PDB entry 9CE7 | electron microscopy, 2.72 A resolution | chains A and X of the 28 polymer chains in the assembly

Chain A:
Molecule: Proteasome subunit alpha
From: Mycobacterium tuberculosis
UniProtKB: P9WHU1 (PSA_MYCTU); numbering as in UniProt (aligned over 7-248)
Amino-acid sequence (243 residues; numbered 6 to 248; the number before each row is that of its first residue):
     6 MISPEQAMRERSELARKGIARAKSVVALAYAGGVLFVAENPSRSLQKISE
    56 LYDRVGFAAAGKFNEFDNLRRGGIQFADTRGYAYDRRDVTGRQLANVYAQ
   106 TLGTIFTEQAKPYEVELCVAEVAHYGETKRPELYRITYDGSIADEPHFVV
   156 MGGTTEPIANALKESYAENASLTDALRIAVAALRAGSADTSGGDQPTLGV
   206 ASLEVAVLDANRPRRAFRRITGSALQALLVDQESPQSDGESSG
Unresolved in the structure: 6-7, 191-202, 235-248
Construct notes: initiating methionine (6)
Swiss-Prot annotation at these positions:
  - modified residue (Phosphothreonine): Thr84, Thr178, Thr202
Reported in the primary citation:
  - allosteric site: Gln98
  - mutagenesis - Q98K (3-fold): decreased catalytic activity
  - mutagenesis - S17F: unchanged catalytic activity
  - mutagenesis - K52F: increased catalytic activity

Chain X:
Molecule: Proteasome subunit beta
From: Mycobacterium tuberculosis
Notes: EC 3.4.25.1
UniProtKB: P9WHT9 (PSB_MYCTU); residues 1-234 here correspond to UniProt positions 58-291 (UniProt number = residue number + 57)
Amino-acid sequence (234 residues; row label = number of the first residue in the row):
     1 TTIVALKYPGGVVMAGDRRSTQGNMISGRDVRKVYITDDYTATGIAGTAA
    51 VAVEFARLYAVELEHYEKLEGVPLTFAGKINRLAIMVRGNLAAAMQGLLA
   101 LPLLAGYDIHASDPQSAGRIVSFDAAGGWNIEEEGYQAVGSGSLFAKSSM
   151 KKLYSQVTDGDSGLRVAVEALYDAADDDSATGGPDLVRGIFPTAVIIDAD
   201 GAVDVPESRIAELARAIIESRSGADTFGSDGGEK
Unresolved in the structure: 223-234
Swiss-Prot annotation at these positions:
  - active site: Thr1 (Nucleophile)
  - site: Thr1 (Covalent link with the inhibitor MLN-273)
Reported in the primary citation:
  - catalytic residues: Thr1, Asp17, Lys33 (citing earlier work)
  - mutagenesis - V53Q: increased catalytic activity
  - mutagenesis - Y35F: decreased catalytic activity
  - mutagenesis - A92G/A93G/A94G, A100S: abolished catalytic activity

Interface between chain A and chain X:
Pairs across the interface - 14 pairs, chain A then chain X:
  Arg85(A) with Glu70(X), salt bridge
  Tyr87(A) with Asn81(X), hydrogen bond (backbone-side chain)
  Ala88(A) with Asn81(X), hydrogen bond (backbone-side chain); Arg82(X), hydrogen bond (backbone-side chain)
  Tyr89(A) with Leu74(X), hydrophobic; Gly78(X); Asn81(X); Arg82(X)
  Asp90(A) with Thr75(X); Ala77(X)
  Asp93(A) with Leu74(X); Thr75(X), hydrogen bond
  Arg97(A) with Glu70(X)
  Gln98(A) with Glu70(X)
Interface residues without a listed pair, chain X (9 interface residues in all): Tyr66, Ile85

Overview:
The interface between chain A and chain X involves 8 residues on one side and 9 on the other; the contacts
include 4 hydrogen bonds and 1 salt bridge. Among the polar pairs are Arg85(A)-Glu70(X), Tyr87(A)-Asn81(X) and
Ala88(A)-Asn81(X). From the paper: catalytic residues Thr1(X), Asp17(X) and Lys33(X); A92G/A93G/A94G and A100S
of chain X abolish catalytic activity; 7 substitutions were tested in all.
Here chain A is Proteasome subunit alpha and chain X is Proteasome subunit beta, both from Mycobacterium
tuberculosis. Entry 9CE7 (20S Proteasome core particle open gate variant) was determined by electron
microscopy (same publication as 9CE5, 9CE8, 9CEB, 9CEE and 9CEG).
